8FFZ - chains A and J of the 10 polymer chains in the assembly; structure by electron microscopy, 3.80 A resolution.

# Chain A
Molecule: Transcription factor IIIA
Organism: Saccharomyces cerevisiae
UniProt: P39933 (TF3A_YEAST); residue numbers follow UniProt; this construct covers 1-429
Amino-acid sequence (451 residues; numbered 1 to 451; the number before each row is that of its first residue):
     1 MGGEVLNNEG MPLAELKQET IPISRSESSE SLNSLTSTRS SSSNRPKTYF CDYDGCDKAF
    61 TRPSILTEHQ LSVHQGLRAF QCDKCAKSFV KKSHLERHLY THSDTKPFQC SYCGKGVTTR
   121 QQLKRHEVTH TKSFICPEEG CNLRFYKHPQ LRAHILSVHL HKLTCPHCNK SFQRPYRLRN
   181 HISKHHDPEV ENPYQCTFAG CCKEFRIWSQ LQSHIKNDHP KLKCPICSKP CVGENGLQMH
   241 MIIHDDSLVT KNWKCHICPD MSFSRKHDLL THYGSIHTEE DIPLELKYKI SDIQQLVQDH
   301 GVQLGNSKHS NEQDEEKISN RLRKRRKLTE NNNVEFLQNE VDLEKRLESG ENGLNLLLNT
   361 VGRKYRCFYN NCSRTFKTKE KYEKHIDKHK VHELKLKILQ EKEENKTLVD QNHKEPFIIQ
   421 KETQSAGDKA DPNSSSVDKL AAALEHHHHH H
Disordered / not traced: 1-43, 292-330, 397-451
Construct notes: expression tag (430-451)
Bound ions: Zn2+ site 1: Cys-51, Cys-56, His-69, His-74; Zn2+ site 2: Cys-82, Cys-85, His-98, His-102; Zn2+ site 3 near His-126 (its only coordinating residue here); Zn2+ site 4: Cys-136, Cys-141, His-154, His-159; Zn2+ site 5: His-181, His-186; Zn2+ site 6: Cys-196, Cys-201, His-214, His-219; Zn2+ site 7 near His-244 (its only coordinating residue here); Zn2+ site 8 near His-272 (its only coordinating residue here); Zn2+ site 9: Cys-372, His-385, His-389
Swiss-Prot annotation at these positions:
  - zinc finger: Tyr-49 to His-74 (C2H2-type 1), Phe-80 to His-102 (C2H2-type 2), Phe-108 to His-130 (C2H2-type 3), Phe-134 to His-159 (C2H2-type 4), Leu-163 to His-186 (C2H2-type 5), Tyr-194 to His-219 (C2H2-type 6), Leu-222 to His-244 (C2H2-type 7), Trp-253 to His-277 (C2H2-type 8), Tyr-365 to His-389 (C2H2-type 9)

# Chain J
Molecule: 171-nt DNA strand
Sequence (171 nucleotides; row label = number of the first residue in the row):
     1 AGATTGCAGC ACCTGAGTTT CGCGTATGGT CACCCACTAC ACTACTCGGT CAGGCTCTTA
    61 CCAGCTTAAC TACAGTTGAT CGGACGGGAA ACGGTGCTTT CTGGTAGATA TGGCCGCAAC
   121 CGATAGTTTA ACGGAAACGC AGGTGATATG AGGGCAGGGT CCAGACATGT T
Disordered / not traced: 152-171

# Interface between chain A and chain J
Contacting residue pairs - 34 pairs, chain A then chain J:
  Arg-45(A) / DG28(J)  base contact
  Arg-45(A) / DG29(J)  hydrogen bond to the base
  Tyr-49(A) / DG29(J)  hydrogen bond to the phosphate
  Arg-62(A) / DG29(J)  base contact
  Arg-62(A) / DT30(J)  hydrogen bond to the base
  Arg-62(A) / DC31(J)  base contact
  Pro-63(A) / DG29(J)  phosphate contact
  Pro-63(A) / DT30(J)  phosphate contact
  Ser-64(A) / DT30(J)  hydrogen bond to the phosphate
  Lys-92(A) / DA32(J)  salt bridge to the phosphate
  Ser-93(A) / DC34(J)  hydrogen bond to the base
  Arg-97(A) / DC35(J)  base contact
  Arg-120(A) / DC35(J)  salt bridge to the phosphate
  Arg-120(A) / DA36(J)  salt bridge to the phosphate
  Gln-121(A) / DA36(J)  base contact
  Gln-121(A) / DC37(J)  hydrogen bond to the base
  Gln-121(A) / DT38(J)  hydrogen bond to the base
  Lys-147(A) / DC45(J)  salt bridge to the phosphate
  Pro-149(A) / DC45(J)  sugar contact
  Pro-149(A) / DT46(J)  sugar contact
  Arg-152(A) / DT46(J)  base contact
  Arg-152(A) / DC47(J)  sugar contact
  Ala-153(A) / DT46(J)  phosphate contact
  Ala-153(A) / DC47(J)  phosphate contact
  Arg-174(A) / DG48(J)  hydrogen bond to the base
  Arg-174(A) / DG49(J)  hydrogen bond to the base
  Pro-175(A) / DG48(J)  phosphate contact
  Pro-175(A) / DG49(J)  phosphate contact
  Tyr-176(A) / DG49(J)  hydrogen bond to the phosphate
  Tyr-176(A) / DT50(J)  base contact
  Arg-177(A) / DT50(J)  hydrogen bond to the base
  Arg-177(A) / DC51(J)  base contact
  Arg-179(A) / DG49(J)  salt bridge to the phosphate
  Gln-212(A) / DC51(J)  hydrogen bond to the phosphate
Interface residues without a listed pair, chain A (25 interface residues in all): Glu-96, Gln-150, Leu-156, Leu-163, Arg-366
Interface residues without a listed pair, chain J (19 interface residues in all): DC33, DC70

# In short
25 residues of chain A face 19 of chain J across their interface, with 12 hydrogen bonds and 5 salt bridges.
Polar contacts include Arg-45(A)/DG29(J), Arg-62(A)/DT30(J) and Ser-93(A)/DC34(J). Cys-51(A), Cys-56(A),
His-69(A) and His-74(A) form the Zn2+ site 1.
Here chain A is Transcription factor IIIA (Saccharomyces cerevisiae) and chain J is a 171-nt DNA strand. Entry
8FFZ (TFIIIA-TFIIIC-Brf1-TBP complex bound to 5S rRNA gene) was determined by electron microscopy.
